PDB entry 8XMO | electron microscopy, 3.39 A resolution | chains C and A of the 3 polymer chains in the assembly

== Chain C ==
Protein: Sodium channel subunit beta-2
From: Homo sapiens
UniProt: O60939 (SCN2B_HUMAN); numbering as in UniProt (aligned over 1-215)
Chain sequence (227 residues; numbered 1 to 227; the number before each row is that of its first residue):
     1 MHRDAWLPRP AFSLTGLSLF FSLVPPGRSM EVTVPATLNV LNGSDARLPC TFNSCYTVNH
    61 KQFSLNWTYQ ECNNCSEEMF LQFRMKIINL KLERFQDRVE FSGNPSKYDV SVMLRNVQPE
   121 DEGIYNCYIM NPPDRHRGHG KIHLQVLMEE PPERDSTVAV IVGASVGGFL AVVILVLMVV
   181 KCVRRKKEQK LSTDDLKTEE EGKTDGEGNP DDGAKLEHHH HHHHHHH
Not modelled in the structure: 1-29, 149-227
Sequence notes: expression tag (216-227)
Cystine bridges: Cys50-Cys127, Cys72-Cys75
Curated features (UniProtKB/Swiss-Prot):
  - site (Binds SCN2A): Tyr56, Arg135
  - modified residue: Ser192 (Phosphoserine), Thr204 (Phosphothreonine)
  - glycosylation (N-linked (GlcNAc...) asparagine): Asn42, Asn66, Asn74
  - natural variant: Arg28 (R28Q: In ATFB14; R28W: In ATFB14), Asp211 (D211G: Found in a patient with Brugada syndrome; uncertain significance)
  - mutagenesis: Cys55 (C55A/S: Does not bind alpha subunit. Loss of ability to protect alpha subunit from inhibition by the spider protoxin-II)

== Chain A ==
Protein: Sodium channel protein type 9 subunit alpha
From: Homo sapiens
UniProt: Q15858 (SCN9A_HUMAN); numbering as in UniProt (aligned over 1-1988)
Chain sequence (2031 residues; numbered -42 to 1988; the number before each row is that of its first residue; numbers below 1 keep their minus sign (Met-42 is residue -42)):
   -42 MASWSHPQFE KGGGARGGSG GGSWSHPQFE KGFDYKDDDD KGTMAMLPPP GPQSFVHFTK
    18 QSLALIEQRI AERKSKEPKE EKKDDDEEAP KPSSDLEAGK QLPFIYGDIP PGMVSEPLED
    78 LDPYYADKKT FIVLNKGKTI FRFNATPALY MLSPFSPLRR ISIKILVHSL FSMLIMCTIL
   138 TNCIFMTMNN PPDWTKNVKY TFTGIYTFES LVKILARGFC VGEFTFLRDP WNWLDFVVIV
   198 FAYLTEFVNL GNVSALRTFR VLRALKTISV IPGLKTIVGA LIQSVKKLSD VMILTVFCLS
   258 VFALIGLQLF MGNLKHKCFR NSLENNETLE SIMNTLESEE DFRKYFYYLE GSKDALLCGF
   318 STDSGQCPEG YTCVKIGRNP DYGYTSFDTF SWAFLALFRL MTQDYWENLY QQTLRAAGKT
   378 YMIFFVVVIF LGSFYLINLI LAVVAMAYEE QNQANIEEAK QKELEFQQML DRLKKEQEEA
   438 EAIAAAAAEY TSIRRSRIMG LSESSSETSK LSSKSAKERR NRRKKKNQKK LSSGEEKGDA
   498 EKLSKSESED SIRRKSFHLG VEGHRRAHEK RLSTPNQSPL SIRGSLFSAR RSSRTSLFSF
   558 KGRGRDIGSE TEFADDEHSI FGDNESRRGS LFVPHRPQER RSSNISQASR SPPMLPVNGK
   618 MHSAVDCNGV VSLVDGRSAL MLPNGQLLPE VIIDKATSDD SGTTNQIHKK RRCSSYLLSE
   678 DMLNDPNLRQ RAMSRASILT NTVEELEESR QKCPPWWYRF AHKFLIWNCS PYWIKFKKCI
   738 YFIVMDPFVD LAITICIVLN TLFMAMEHHP MTEEFKNVLA IRNLVFTGIF AAEMVLKLIA
   798 MDPYEYFQVG WNIFDSLIVT LSLVELFLAD VEGLSVLRSF RLLRVFKLAK SWPTLNMLIK
   858 IIGNSVGAFG NLTLVLAIIV FIFAVVGMQL FGKSYKECVC KINDDCTLPR WHMNDFFHSF
   918 LIVFRVLCGE WIETMWDCME VAGQAMCLIV YMMVMVIGNL VVLNLFLALL LSSFSSDNLT
   978 AIEEDPDANN LQIAVTRIKK GINYVKQTLR EFILKAFSKK PKISREIRQA EDLNTKKENY
  1038 ISNHTLAEMS KGHNFLKEKD KISGFGSSVD KHLMEDSDGQ SFIHNPSLTV TVPIAPGESD
  1098 LENMNAEELS SDSDSEYSKV RLNRSSSSEC STVDNPLPGE GEEAEAEPMN SDEPEACFTD
  1158 GCVWRFSCCQ VNIESGKGKI WWNIRKTCYK IVEHSWFESF IVLMILLSSG ALAFEDIYIE
  1218 RKKTIKIILE YADKIFTYIF ILEMLLKWIA YGYKTYFTNA WCWLDFLIVD VSLVTLVANT
  1278 LGYSDLGPIK SLRTLRALRP LRALSRFEGM RVVVNALIGA IPSIMNVLLV CLIFWLIFSI
  1338 MGVNLFAGKF YECINTTDGS RFPASQVPNR SECFALMNVS QNVRWKNLKV NFDNVGLGYL
  1398 SLLQVATFKG WTIIMYAAVD SVNVDKQPKY EYSLYMYIYF VVFIIFGSFF TLNLFICVII
  1458 DNFNQQKKKL GGQDIFMTEE QKKYYNAMKK LGSKKPQKPI PRPGNKIQGC IFDLVTNQAF
  1518 DISIMVLICL NMVTMMVEKE GQSQHMTEVL YWINVVFIIL FTGECVLKLI SLRHYYFTVG
  1578 WNIFDFVVVI ISIVGMFLAD LIETYFVSPT LFRVIRLARI GRILRLVKGA KGIRTLLFAL
  1638 MMSLPALFNI GLLLFLVMFI YAIFGMSNFA YVKKEDGIND MFNFETFGNS MICLFQITTS
  1698 AGWDGLLAPI LNSKPPDCDP KKVHPGSSVE GDCGNPSVGI FYFVSYIIIS FLVVVNMYIA
  1758 VILENFSVAT EESTEPLSED DFEMFYEVWE KFDPDATQFI EFSKLSDFAA ALDPPLLIAK
  1818 PNKVQLIAMD LPMVSGDRIH CLDILFAFTK RVLGESGEMD SLRSQMEERF MSANPSKVSY
  1878 EPITTTLKRK QEDVSATVIQ RAYRRYRLRQ NVKNISSIYI KDGDRDDDLL NKKDMAFDNV
  1938 NENSSPEKTD ATSSTTSPPS YDSVTKPDKE KYEQDRTEKE DKGKDSKESK K
Not modelled in the structure: -42 to 7, 35-46, 207-208, 432-727, 826-830, 1015-1174, 1769-1988
Sequence notes: initiating methionine (-42); expression tag (-41 to 0); variant Lys156 (Glu in Q15858), Arg779 (Gly in Q15858), Phe866 (Leu in Q15858), Cys1454 (Gly in Q15858)
Cystine bridges: Cys275-Cys324, Cys315-Cys330, Cys897-Cys903, Cys935-Cys944, Cys1350-Cys1370, Cys1715-Cys1730
Covalent attachments: N-acetylglucosamine (NAG) linked to Asn283, Asn1352, Asn1366, Asn1375
Curated features (UniProtKB/Swiss-Prot):
  - site (Is directly targeted by the spider protoxin-II): Glu822, Asp827
  - modified residue: Ser1490 (Phosphoserine)
  - glycosylation (N-linked (GlcNAc...) asparagine): Asn209, Asn283, Asn1352, Asn1366, Asn1375
  - natural variant: Gln10 (Q10R: In PERYTHM), Ile62 (I62V: Found in a patient with febrile seizures; uncertain significance), Pro149 (P149Q: Found in a patient with febrile seizures; uncertain significance), Phe216 (F216S: In PERYTHM), Ser241 (S241T: In PERYTHM), Asn395 (N395K: In PERYTHM), Asn641 (N641Y: Found in patients with febrile seizures plus; uncertain significance), Cys710 (C710Y: Found in a patient with severe myoclonic epilepsy in infancy; uncertain significance), Ile859 (I859T: In PERYTHM), Leu869 (L869F: In PERYTHM; L869H: In PERYTHM), Arg907 (R907Q: In CIP), Arg1007 (R1007C: In PEXPD), 11 further natural variant entries in UniProt
  - mutagenesis: Glu406 (E406K: Hyperpolarizes the voltage dependence of activation by 10.6 mV and prolonges fast-inactivation duration when coexpressed with SCN1B and SCN2B), Glu764 (E764Q: 5-fold less blocked by the spider huwentoxin-IV), Ile778 (I778A: 5-fold less inhibited by the spider protoxin-II), Glu822 (E822A: No change in inhibition (IC(50)) by the spider protoxin-II, but has a significant impact on channel activation by shifiting the V(50) towart 0 mV when targeted by protoxin-II ...), Leu823 (L823A: 9-fold less inhibited by the spider protoxin-II), Phe824 (F824A: 4-fold less inhibited by the spider protoxin-II; F824C: Less inhibited by the spider protoxin-II), Leu825 (L825A: No change in inhibition by the spider protoxin-II; L825C: 19-fold less blocked by the spider huwentoxin-IV), Ala826 (A826L: 8-fold less inhibited by the spider protoxin-II), Asp827 (D827A: 13-fold less blocked by the spider huwentoxin-IV, 3-fold less inhibited by the spider protoxin-II, and has a significant impact on channel activation by shifiting the V(50) towart 0 mV when ...), Glu829 (E829C: 400-fold less blocked by the spider huwentoxin-IV), Thr1409 to Ile1410 (Important increase in inhibition by saxitoxin and little increase in inhibition by tetrodotoxin), Ser1490 (S1490A: Abolishes stimulation by agents that stimulate PKC activity; S1490D/E: Increases current amplitude), 3 further mutagenesis entries in UniProt

== Chain C / chain A interface ==
Pairs across the interface (6; chain C residue first):
  Cys55(C) with Cys895(A), disulfide
  Tyr56(C) with Glu894(A), hydrogen bond (side chain-backbone); Cys895(A), hydrophobic; Val896(A), hydrogen bond (side chain-backbone); Cys897(A), hydrogen bond (side chain-backbone)
  Pro133(C) with Cys897(A)
Also at the interface, not in a pair above, chain C (4 interface residues in all): Asp134
Also at the interface, not in a pair above, chain A (7 interface residues in all): Lys898, Cys903, Val938
Inter-chain disulfides: Cys55(C)-Cys895(A)

== Summary ==
Chain C and chain A form an interface of 4 and 7 residues respectively; the contacts include 1 disulfide bond
and 3 hydrogen bonds. Polar pairs include Tyr56(C)-Glu894(A), Tyr56(C)-Val896(A) and Tyr56(C)-Cys897(A).
UniProt lists one mutagenesis site on chain C; 16 mutagenesis sites on chain A.
Here chain C is Sodium channel subunit beta-2 and chain A is Sodium channel protein type 9 subunit alpha, both
from Homo sapiens. Entry 8XMO (Voltage-gated sodium channel Nav1.7 variant M4) was determined by electron
microscopy (same publication as 8XMM and 8XMN).
